Entry 6RDX (electron microscopy, 3.90 A resolution); this record covers chains 1 and 6 of the 31 polymer chains in the assembly.

Chain 1:
Molecule: ATP synthase associated protein ASA1
Organism: Polytomella sp. Pringsheim 198.80
Reference sequence: Q85JD5 (Q85JD5_9CHLO); residue numbers follow UniProt; this construct covers 1-618
Chain sequence (618 residues; each row starts with the number of its first residue):
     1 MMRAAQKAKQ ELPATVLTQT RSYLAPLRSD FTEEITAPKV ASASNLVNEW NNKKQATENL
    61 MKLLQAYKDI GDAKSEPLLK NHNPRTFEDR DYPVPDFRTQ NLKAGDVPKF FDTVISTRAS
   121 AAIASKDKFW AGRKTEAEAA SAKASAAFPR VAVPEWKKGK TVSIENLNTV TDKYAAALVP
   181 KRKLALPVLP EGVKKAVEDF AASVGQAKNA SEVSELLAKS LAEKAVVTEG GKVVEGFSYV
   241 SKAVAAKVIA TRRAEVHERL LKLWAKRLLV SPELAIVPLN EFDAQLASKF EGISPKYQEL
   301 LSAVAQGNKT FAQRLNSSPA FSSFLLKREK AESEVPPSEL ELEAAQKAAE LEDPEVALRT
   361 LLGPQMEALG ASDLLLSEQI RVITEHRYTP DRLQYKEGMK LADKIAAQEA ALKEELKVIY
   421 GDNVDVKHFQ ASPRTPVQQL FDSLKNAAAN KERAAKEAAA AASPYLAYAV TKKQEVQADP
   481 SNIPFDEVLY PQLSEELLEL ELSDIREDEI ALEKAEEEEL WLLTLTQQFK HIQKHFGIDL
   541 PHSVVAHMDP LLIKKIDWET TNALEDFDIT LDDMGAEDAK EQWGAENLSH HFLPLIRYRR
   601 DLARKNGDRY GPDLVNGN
Not modelled in the structure: 1-22, 618

Chain 6:
Molecule: Mitochondrial ATP synthase subunit ASA6
Organism: Polytomella sp. Pringsheim 198.80
Reference sequence: D7P897 (D7P897_9CHLO); residues 1-151 here = UniProt positions 1-151
Chain sequence (151 residues; numbered 1 to 151; the number before each row is that of its first residue):
     1 MMLRTLTRSS AVAGQAVRLF KTSAAAAEGN SVAGIIKSVN ETSGANLLSS LKTIKAQAAP
    61 IYPAAASSTG YSTQAKIALF GALSWILYRA DGQSKAHEWI VDLNLNVLQA AWLISFSSLI
   121 PFRAVYFAFR GMAPATASTL NGLKTFSSIS L
Not modelled in the structure: 1-27

Interface between chain 1 and chain 6:
Pairs across the interface (63):
  Glu258(1) - Gly44(6)
  Lys262(1) - Val39(6)
  Lys262(1) - Asn40(6)
  Lys262(1) - Thr42(6)  hydrogen bond (side chain-backbone)
  Lys262(1) - Leu47(6)
  Trp264(1) - Leu151(6)  hydrophobic
  Lys266(1) - Asn40(6)  hydrogen bond
  Arg267(1) - Ser150(6)  hydrogen bond
  Leu269(1) - Ile35(6)  hydrophobic
  Leu269(1) - Leu51(6)  hydrophobic
  Leu269(1) - Lys55(6)  hydrogen bond (backbone-side chain)
  Val270(1) - Ile35(6)  hydrophobic
  Glu273(1) - Thr145(6)  hydrogen bond
  Leu274(1) - Ile149(6)  hydrophobic
  Phe282(1) - Phe146(6)  hydrophobic
  Phe282(1) - Ile149(6)  hydrophobic
  Phe290(1) - Ser147(6)
  Gln298(1) - Lys144(6)
  Gln298(1) - Phe146(6)
  Leu301(1) - Thr145(6)
  Leu301(1) - Phe146(6)  hydrophobic
  Phe311(1) - Arg130(6)
  Ala320(1) - Tyr126(6)
  Phe321(1) - Tyr126(6)  hydrophobic
  Phe321(1) - Phe127(6)  hydrophobic
  Leu325(1) - Phe122(6)  hydrophobic
  Leu326(1) - Phe122(6)
  Leu326(1) - Arg123(6)
  Glu329(1) - Arg123(6)  salt bridge
  Lys330(1) - Arg123(6)
  Ser333(1) - Arg123(6)  hydrogen bond
  Glu334(1) - Arg123(6)  salt bridge
  Glu334(1) - Phe127(6)
  Asp353(1) - Lys52(6)  salt bridge
  Pro354(1) - Leu51(6)  hydrophobic
  Glu355(1) - Leu48(6)
  Glu355(1) - Lys52(6)
  Leu358(1) - Leu51(6)  hydrophobic
  Arg359(1) - Leu48(6)
  Met366(1) - Leu48(6)  hydrophobic
  Ala515(1) - Leu151(6)
  Glu519(1) - Ile36(6)
  Leu520(1) - Val32(6)  hydrophobic
  Leu520(1) - Ala33(6)
  Leu520(1) - Ile36(6)  hydrophobic
  Leu522(1) - Ser150(6)
  Leu523(1) - Val32(6)  hydrophobic
  Thr524(1) - Asn30(6)  hydrogen bond
  Thr524(1) - Val32(6)
  Leu525(1) - Leu143(6)
  Thr526(1) - Leu143(6)
  Thr526(1) - Ser148(6)
  Gln527(1) - Ser31(6)  hydrogen bond
  Gln527(1) - Val32(6)
  Phe529(1) - Leu140(6)  hydrophobic
  Phe529(1) - Gly142(6)
  Phe529(1) - Leu143(6)  hydrophobic
  Ile532(1) - Leu140(6)  hydrophobic
  Gln533(1) - Leu140(6)
  His535(1) - Tyr62(6)  hydrogen bond
  Phe536(1) - Ala135(6)
  Phe536(1) - Leu140(6)  hydrophobic
  Gly537(1) - Arg130(6)  hydrogen bond (backbone-side chain)
Interface residues without a listed pair, chain 1 (55 interface residues in all): Leu261, Ala265, Val277, Gln285, Ile293, Tyr297, Leu315, Ser318, Lys530, His531, Lys534, Ile538
Interface residues without a listed pair, chain 6 (35 interface residues in all): Ile54, Pro60

In short:
Chain 1 and chain 6 form an interface of 55 and 35 residues respectively; the contacts include 10 hydrogen
bonds and 3 salt bridges. Among the polar pairs are Glu329(1)-Arg123(6), Glu334(1)-Arg123(6) and
Asp353(1)-Lys52(6).
Chain 1 is ATP synthase associated protein ASA1 and chain 6 is Mitochondrial ATP synthase subunit ASA6, both
from Polytomella sp. Pringsheim 198.80; the structure, Cryo-EM structure of Polytomella F-ATP synthase, Rotary
substate 1F, monomer-masked refinement, was determined by electron microscopy (same publication as 6RD4, 6RD5,
6RD6, 6RD7, 6RD8, 6RD9 and 46 further entries).
